3NY2 - chain A; structure by X-ray diffraction, 2.61 A resolution.

Chain A:
Name: E3 ubiquitin-protein ligase UBR2
From: Homo sapiens
Notes: EC 6.3.2.-; fragment: ubr-box
UniProt: Q8IWV8 (UBR2_HUMAN); residue numbers follow UniProt; this construct covers 98-167
Sequence (75 residues; each row starts with the number of its first residue):
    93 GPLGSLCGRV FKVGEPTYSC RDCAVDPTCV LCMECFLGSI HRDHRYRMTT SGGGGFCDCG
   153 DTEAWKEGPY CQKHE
Disordered / not traced: 93-95
Construct notes: expression tag (93-97)
Metal / ion sites: Zn2+ site 1: Cys-99, Cys-124, Cys-127, Cys-149; Zn2+ site 2: Cys-112, Cys-115, His-133, His-136; Zn2+ site 3: Cys-127, Cys-151, Cys-163, His-166
UniProt features mapped onto this chain:
  - binding site (Zn(2+)): Cys-99, Cys-112, Cys-115, Cys-124, Cys-127, His-133, His-136, Cys-149, Cys-151, Cys-163, His-166
  - binding site (a peptide): Phe-148, Asp-150, Asp-153
  - cross-link (Glycyl lysine isopeptide (Lys-Gly)): Lys-158 (interchain with G-Cter in ubiquitin), Lys-165 (interchain with G-Cter in ubiquitin)
  - mutagenesis: Val-122 (V122L: 36-fold decrease in affinity for N-degron peptide RLFS)

In short:
The Zn2+ site 1 is built by Cys-99, Cys-124, Cys-127 and Cys-149. Cys-127, Cys-151, Cys-163 and His-166 form
the Zn2+ site 3. Curated annotation (UniProt) lists 11 Zn2+-binding residues, 3 peptide-binding residues and
one mutagenesis site.
Chain A is E3 ubiquitin-protein ligase UBR2 (Homo sapiens); the structure, Structure of the ubr-box of UBR2
ubiquitin ligase, was determined by X-ray diffraction, deposited together with 3NY1 and 3NY3.
